Entry 9BGI (electron microscopy, 3.05 A resolution); this record covers chains A and D of the 6 polymer chains in the assembly.

Chain A:
Protein: SgraIR restriction enzyme
Organism: Streptomyces griseus
UniProtKB: Q9F6L0 (Q9F6L0_STRGR); residue numbers follow UniProt; this construct covers 1-339
Amino-acid sequence (352 residues; row label = number of the first residue in the row):
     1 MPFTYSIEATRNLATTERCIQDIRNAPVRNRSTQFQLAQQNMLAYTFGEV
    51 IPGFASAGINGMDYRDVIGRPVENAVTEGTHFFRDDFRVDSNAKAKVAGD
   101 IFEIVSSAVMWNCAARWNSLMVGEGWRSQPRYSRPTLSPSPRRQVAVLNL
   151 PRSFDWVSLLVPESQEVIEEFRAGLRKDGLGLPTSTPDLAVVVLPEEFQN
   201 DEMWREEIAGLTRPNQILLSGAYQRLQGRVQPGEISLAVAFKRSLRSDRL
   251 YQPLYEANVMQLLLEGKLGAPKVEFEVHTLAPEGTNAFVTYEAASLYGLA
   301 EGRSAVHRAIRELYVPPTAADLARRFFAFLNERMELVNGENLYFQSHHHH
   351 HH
Unresolved in the structure: 1, 340-352
Construct notes: conflict Asp63 (Asn in Q9F6L0); expression tag (340-352)
Metal / ion sites: Mg2+ site 1: Asp188 (shared with 1 residue of chain C; DC12(D) of chain D); Mg2+ site 2: Asp188, Phe241 (shared with DC12(D) of chain D)
What the authors report for this chain:
  - catalytic residues: Lys242
  - Mg2+ coordination: Asp188, Phe241
  - conformationally variable residues (loop rearrangement): Thr184 to Pro187 (citing earlier work)

Chain D:
Molecule: 40-1 DNA
Sequence (22 nucleotides; row label = number of the first residue in the row):
    12 CCGGTGTGAAGACCCACGCATC
Unresolved in the structure: 26-33
Metal / ion sites: Mg2+ site 1: DC12 (shared with Asp188(A) of chain A; 1 residue of chain C)

Interface between chain A and chain D:
Contacting residue pairs (17; chain A residue first):
  Ala95(A) - DC13(D)  sugar contact
  Ala95(A) - DG14(D)  sugar contact
  Lys96(A) - DC12(D)  base contact
  Gly99(A) - DC12(D)  phosphate contact
  Gly99(A) - DC13(D)  sugar contact
  Asp188(A) - DC12(D)  phosphate contact
  Phe241(A) - DC12(D)  phosphate contact
  Lys242(A) - DC12(D)  salt bridge to the phosphate
  Lys242(A) - DC13(D)  salt bridge to the phosphate
  Arg243(A) - DC13(D)  hydrogen bond to the phosphate
  Arg243(A) - DG14(D)  salt bridge to the phosphate
  Ser244(A) - DG14(D)  phosphate contact
  Arg246(A) - DG14(D)  base contact
  Arg246(A) - DG15(D)  hydrogen bond to the base
  Arg246(A) - DT16(D)  base contact
  Arg249(A) - DC13(D)  salt bridge to the phosphate
  Arg249(A) - DG14(D)  hydrogen bond to the base
Interface residues without a listed pair, chain A (14 interface residues in all): Ala98, Asp100, Glu103, Gln252

Overview:
14 residues of chain A and 5 residues of chain D are in contact; the contacts include 3 hydrogen bonds and 4
salt bridges. Polar pairs include Arg246(A)-DG15(D), Arg249(A)-DG14(D) and Arg243(A)-DC13(D). Asp188(A) and
DC12(D) form the Mg2+ site 1. From the paper: the catalytic residue Lys242(A); Mg2+ coordination by Asp188(A)
and Phe241(A).
Chain A is SgraIR restriction enzyme (Streptomyces griseus) and chain D is 40-1 DNA; the structure, Activated
wild-type SgrAI endonuclease DNA-bound dimer with Mg2+ and cleaved primary site DNA, was determined by
electron microscopy, deposited together with 9BGJ.
